6ETI - chains C and D of the 6 polymer chains in the assembly; structure by electron microscopy, 3.10 A resolution.

== Chain C ==
Protein: 5D3(Fab) light chain variable domain
From: Mus musculus
Notes: antibody fragment or engineered binder
Chain sequence (214 residues; numbered 1 to 214; the number before each row is that of its first residue):
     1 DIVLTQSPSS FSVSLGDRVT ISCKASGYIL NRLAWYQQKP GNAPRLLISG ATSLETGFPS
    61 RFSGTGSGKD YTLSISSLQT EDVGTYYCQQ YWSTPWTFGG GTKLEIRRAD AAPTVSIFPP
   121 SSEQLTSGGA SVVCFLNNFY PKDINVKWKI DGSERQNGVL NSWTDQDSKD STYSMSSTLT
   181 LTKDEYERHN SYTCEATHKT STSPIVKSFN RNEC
Unresolved in the structure: 108-214
Disulfide bonds: Cys-23/Cys-88

== Chain D ==
Protein: 5D3(Fab) heavy chain variable domain
From: Mus musculus
Notes: antibody fragment or engineered binder
Chain sequence (221 residues; each row starts with the number of its first residue):
     1 QVQLQESGPG LVKPSQSLSL TCTVTGFSIT SDYAWNWIRQ FPGKKLEWMG YINFDGGTTY
    61 NPSLRGRISI TRDTSKNQFF LQLRSVTPED TATYYCATFY GAKGTLDYWG QGTSVTVSSA
   121 KTTPPSVYPL APVCGDTSGS SVTLGCLVKG YFPEPVTLTW NSGSLSSGVH TFPAVLQSDL
   181 YTLSSSVTVT SSTWPSQSIT CNVAHPASST KVDKKIEPRG P
Unresolved in the structure: 1, 120-221
Disulfide bonds: Cys-22/Cys-96

== How chain C and chain D interact ==
Contacting residue pairs (28):
  Tyr-36(C) / Leu-106(D)  hydrogen bond (side chain-backbone)
  Gln-38(C) / Gln-40(D)  hydrogen bond
  Gln-38(C) / Tyr-95(D)
  Asn-42(C) / Tyr-95(D)
  Ala-43(C) / Tyr-95(D)  hydrophobic
  Ala-43(C) / Trp-109(D)  hydrophobic
  Ala-43(C) / Gly-110(D)
  Pro-44(C) / Trp-109(D)
  Leu-46(C) / Lys-103(D)
  Leu-46(C) / Thr-105(D)
  Leu-46(C) / Asp-107(D)
  Ser-49(C) / Lys-103(D)
  Glu-55(C) / Lys-103(D)  salt bridge
  Tyr-87(C) / Gln-40(D)  hydrogen bond
  Tyr-87(C) / Lys-44(D)
  Gln-89(C) / Leu-106(D)
  Tyr-91(C) / Lys-103(D)
  Tyr-91(C) / Gly-104(D)
  Tyr-91(C) / Thr-105(D)
  Thr-94(C) / Trp-48(D)
  Pro-95(C) / Trp-48(D)  hydrophobic
  Trp-96(C) / Asn-36(D)
  Trp-96(C) / Trp-48(D)
  Trp-96(C) / Phe-99(D)  hydrophobic
  Trp-96(C) / Leu-106(D)  hydrophobic
  Phe-98(C) / Leu-46(D)  hydrophobic
  Gly-100(C) / Lys-44(D)
  Gly-100(C) / Lys-45(D)
Other interface residues (no listed pair), chain C (17 interface residues in all): Ala-34
Other interface residues (no listed pair), chain D (18 interface residues in all): Tyr-51, Asn-61, Pro-62

== Overview ==
17 residues of chain C and 18 residues of chain D are in contact, with 3 hydrogen bonds and 1 salt bridge.
Among the polar pairs are Glu-55(C)/Lys-103(D), Tyr-36(C)/Leu-106(D) and Gln-38(C)/Gln-40(D).
Chain C is 5D3(Fab) light chain variable domain and chain D is 5D3(Fab) heavy chain variable domain, both from
Mus musculus; the structure, Structure of inhibitor-bound ABCG2, was determined by electron microscopy
together with 6HIJ, 6FEQ and 6FFC from the same study.
